PDB entry 1FPN | X-ray diffraction, 2.60 A resolution | chains 1 and 2 of the 4 polymer chains in the assembly

# Chain 1
Molecule: Coat protein VP1
Source organism: Human rhinovirus 2
UniProt: P04936 (POLG_HRV2); residues 1-289 here correspond to UniProt positions 568-856 (UniProt number = residue number + 567)
Chain sequence (289 residues; each row starts with the number of its first residue):
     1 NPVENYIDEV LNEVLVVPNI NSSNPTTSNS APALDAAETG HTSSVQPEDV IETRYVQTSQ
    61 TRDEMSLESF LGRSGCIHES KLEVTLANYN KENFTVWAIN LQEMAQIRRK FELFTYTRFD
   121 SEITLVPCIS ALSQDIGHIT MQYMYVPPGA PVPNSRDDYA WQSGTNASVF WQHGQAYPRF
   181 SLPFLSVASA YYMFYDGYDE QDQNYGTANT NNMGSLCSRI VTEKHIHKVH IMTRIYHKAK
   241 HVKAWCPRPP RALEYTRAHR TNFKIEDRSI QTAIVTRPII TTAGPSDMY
Disordered / not traced: 1-14, 284-289
Swiss-Prot annotation at these positions:
  - site: A283, G284 (Cleavage)

# Chain 2
Molecule: Coat protein VP2
Source organism: Human rhinovirus 2
UniProt: P04936 (POLG_HRV2); residues 1-261 here correspond to UniProt positions 70-330 (UniProt number = residue number + 69)
Chain sequence (261 residues; row label = number of the first residue in the row):
     1 SPTVEACGYS DRIIQITRGD STITSQDVAN AIVAYGVWPH YLSSKDASAI DKPSQPDTSS
    61 NRFYTLRSVT WSSSSKGWWW KLPDALKDMG IFGENMFYHY LGRSGYTIHV QCNASKFHQG
   121 TLIVALIPEH QIASALHGNV NVGYNYTHPG ETGREVKAET RLNPDLQPTE EYWLNFDGTL
   181 LGNITIFPHQ FINLRSNNSA TIIAPYVNAV PMDSMRSHNN WSLVIIPICP LETSSAINTI
   241 PITISISPMC AEFSGARAKR Q
Disordered / not traced: 1-11
Swiss-Prot annotation at these positions:
  - site: Q261 (Cleavage)

# Chain 1 / chain 2 interface
Residue-residue contacts (98; chain 1 residue first):
  A37(1) - F191(2)
  E38(1) - A29(2)
  E38(1) - Q190(2)
  E38(1) - F191(2)  hydrogen bond (backbone-backbone)
  E38(1) - N193(2)
  E38(1) - S196(2)  hydrogen bond
  E38(1) - N197(2)
  T39(1) - A29(2)
  T39(1) - I32(2)
  T39(1) - Q190(2)  hydrogen bond (backbone-side chain)
  G40(1) - H189(2)
  H41(1) - I32(2)
  T115(1) - E129(2)
  Y116(1) - E129(2)  hydrogen bond
  Y116(1) - V207(2)
  Y116(1) - N208(2)
  Y116(1) - A209(2)  hydrophobic
  A188(1) - A209(2)
  A188(1) - V210(2)  hydrophobic
  S189(1) - A209(2)  hydrogen bond (backbone-backbone)
  A190(1) - A209(2)
  Y192(1) - E129(2)
  Y192(1) - N208(2)  hydrogen bond
  Y192(1) - A209(2)
  Y192(1) - V210(2)
  F194(1) - E129(2)
  F194(1) - Q131(2)
  Y195(1) - E129(2)
  Y195(1) - Q131(2)
  Y195(1) - H218(2)
  D196(1) - K81(2)  salt bridge
  D196(1) - E129(2)  hydrogen bond (backbone-side chain)
  D196(1) - H130(2)
  D196(1) - H218(2)
  D196(1) - N219(2)  hydrogen bond (backbone-backbone)
  G197(1) - S217(2)
  Y198(1) - V142(2)  hydrogen bond (side chain-backbone)
  Y198(1) - G143(2)  hydrogen bond (side chain-backbone)
  Y198(1) - Y144(2)  hydrogen bond (side chain-backbone)
  Y198(1) - T147(2)  hydrogen bond
  Y198(1) - H148(2)
  Y198(1) - S217(2)  hydrogen bond (backbone-backbone)
  D199(1) - S217(2)
  D202(1) - Y144(2)
  D202(1) - R216(2)  salt bridge
  N204(1) - N141(2)
  Y205(1) - H130(2)  hydrogen bond (side chain-backbone)
  Y205(1) - Q131(2)
  Y205(1) - I132(2)  hydrogen bond (side chain-backbone)
  Y205(1) - N141(2)  hydrogen bond (backbone-side chain)
  Y205(1) - V142(2)
  G206(1) - Q131(2)
  T207(1) - Q131(2)
  C246(1) - Y35(2)
  P247(1) - I186(2)
  P247(1) - F187(2)
  R248(1) - P128(2)  hydrogen bond (side chain-backbone)
  R248(1) - E129(2)  hydrogen bond (side chain-backbone)
  R248(1) - I186(2)
  R248(1) - F187(2)
  P249(1) - T179(2)
  P249(1) - N183(2)
  P249(1) - I186(2)
  P249(1) - F187(2)
  P250(1) - T179(2)
  R251(1) - D177(2)  hydrogen bond (side chain-backbone)
  R251(1) - G178(2)
  A252(1) - G178(2)  hydrogen bond (backbone-backbone)
  A252(1) - L180(2)  hydrophobic
  L253(1) - L174(2)  hydrophobic
  L253(1) - G178(2)
  R257(1) - G138(2)
  R257(1) - N139(2)
  H259(1) - Q131(2)
  R260(1) - Q131(2)
  R260(1) - N139(2)  hydrogen bond
  R260(1) - V140(2)  hydrogen bond (side chain-backbone)
  R260(1) - N141(2)
  T261(1) - Q131(2)  hydrogen bond (side chain-backbone)
  T261(1) - I132(2)  hydrogen bond (side chain-backbone)
  T261(1) - A133(2)  hydrogen bond (side chain-backbone)
  T261(1) - D177(2)
  N262(1) - A133(2)
  N262(1) - S134(2)  hydrogen bond
  N262(1) - V140(2)  hydrogen bond (side chain-backbone)
  F263(1) - A133(2)  hydrophobic
  F263(1) - T169(2)
  F263(1) - E171(2)
  F263(1) - L174(2)  hydrophobic
  F263(1) - G178(2)
  K264(1) - A135(2)
  K264(1) - L136(2)
  K264(1) - H137(2)
  I265(1) - H137(2)
  E266(1) - H137(2)
  I270(1) - E171(2)
  I270(1) - W173(2)  hydrophobic
  I270(1) - L174(2)  hydrophobic
Also at the interface, not in a pair above, chain 1 (42 interface residues in all): T272, I274
Also at the interface, not in a pair above, chain 2 (54 interface residues in all): N30, I127, N175, D213, S222, R260

# Summary
The interface between chain 1 and chain 2 involves 42 residues on one side and 54 on the other, with 27
hydrogen bonds and 2 salt bridges. Polar pairs include D196(1)-K81(2), D202(1)-R216(2) and E38(1)-S196(2).
Chain 1 is Coat protein VP1 and chain 2 is Coat protein VP2, both from Human rhinovirus 2; the structure,
Human rhinovirus serotype 2 (HRV2), was determined by X-ray diffraction.
